PDB entry 5TUB | X-ray diffraction, 2.85 A resolution | chain A

Chain A:
Protein: Shark TBC1D15 GTPase-activating Protein
Notes: fragment: TBC1D15 GAP Domain
Amino-acid sequence (348 residues; each row starts with the number of its first residue):
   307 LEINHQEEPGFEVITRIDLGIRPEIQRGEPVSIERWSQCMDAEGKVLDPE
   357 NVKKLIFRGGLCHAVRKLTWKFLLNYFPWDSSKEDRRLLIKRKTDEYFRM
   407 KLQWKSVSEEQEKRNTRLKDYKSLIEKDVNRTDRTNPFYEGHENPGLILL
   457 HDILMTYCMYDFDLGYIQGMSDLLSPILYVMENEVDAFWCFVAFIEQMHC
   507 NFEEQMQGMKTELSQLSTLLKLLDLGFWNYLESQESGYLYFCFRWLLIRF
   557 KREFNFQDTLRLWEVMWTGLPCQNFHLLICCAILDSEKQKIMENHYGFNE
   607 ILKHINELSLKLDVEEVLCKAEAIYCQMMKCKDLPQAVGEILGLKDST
Unresolved in the structure: 307-316, 652-654
What the authors report for this chain:
  - catalytic residues: Arg437, Gln474 (proposed by the authors, not directly observed)
  - mutagenesis - R437A, R437K: decreased catalytic activity on Rab7a GTP
  - mutagenesis - R437A, R437K: decreased catalytic activity on Rab11a GTP

In short:
The paper reports catalytic residues Arg437 and Gln474; R437A and R437K reduce catalytic activity on Rab7a
GTP.
Chain A is Shark TBC1D15 GTPase-activating Protein; the structure, Crystal Structure of the Shark TBC1D15 GAP
Domain, was determined by X-ray diffraction, deposited together with 5TUC.
